6MT2 - chains A and B; structure by X-ray diffraction, 2.89 A resolution.

[Chain A (and B)]
Protein: Soluble inorganic pyrophosphatase
From: Medicago truncatula
Notes: chain B of this document is another copy of the same molecule, construct and numbering; everything in this record applies to it too
UniProtKB: A0A072TMB0 (A0A072TMB0_MEDTR); residues 0-211 here correspond to UniProt positions 45-256 (UniProt number = residue number + 45)
Amino-acid sequence (214 residues; each row starts with the number of its first residue; numbers below 1 keep their minus sign (Ser-2 is residue -2)):
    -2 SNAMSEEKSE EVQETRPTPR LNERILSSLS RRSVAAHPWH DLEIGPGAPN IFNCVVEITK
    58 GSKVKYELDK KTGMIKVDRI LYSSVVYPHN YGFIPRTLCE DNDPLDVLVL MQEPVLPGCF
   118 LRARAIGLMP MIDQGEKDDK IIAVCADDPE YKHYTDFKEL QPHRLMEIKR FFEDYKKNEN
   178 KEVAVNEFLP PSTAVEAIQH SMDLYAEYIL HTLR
Disordered / not traced: -2 to 28, 209-211 (chain B: -2 to 29, 211)
Differences from the reference sequence: expression tag (-2 to -1)

[Chain A / chain B interface]
Contacting residue pairs (15):
  Gln109(A) with Arg161(B), hydrogen bond; Glu164(B)
  Pro146(A) with His160(B)
  Glu147(A) with Gln158(B), hydrogen bond (backbone-side chain); Arg161(B), salt bridge
  His150(A) with Gln158(B)
  Tyr151(A) with Gln158(B)
  Gln158(A) with Glu147(B), hydrogen bond (side chain-backbone); His150(B); Tyr151(B)
  His160(A) with Pro146(B); Glu147(B)
  Arg161(A) with Gln109(B), hydrogen bond; Glu147(B), salt bridge
  Glu164(A) with Gln109(B)

[In short]
The chain A/chain B interface involves 9 residues from each chain, with 4 hydrogen bonds and 2 salt bridges.
Polar pairs include Glu147(A)-Arg161(B), Gln109(A)-Arg161(B) and Glu147(A)-Gln158(B).
Chain A and chain B are both Soluble inorganic pyrophosphatase (Medicago truncatula); the structure, Crystal
structure of Inorganic Pyrophosphatase from Medicago truncatula (I23 crystal form), was determined by X-ray
diffraction, deposited together with 6MT1 and 5LS0.
